Entry 6JCW (electron microscopy, 3.04 A resolution); this record covers chains A and C of the 12 polymer chains in the assembly.

== Chain A (and C) ==
Name: ketol-acid reductoisomerase
From: Saccharolobus solfataricus (strain ATCC 35092 / DSM 1617 / JCM 11322 / P2)
Notes: chain C of this document is another copy of the same molecule, construct and numbering; everything in this record applies to it too
UniProt: Q97YJ9 (ILVC2_SACS2); residue numbers follow UniProt; this construct covers 1-333
Amino-acid sequence (333 residues; each row starts with the number of its first residue):
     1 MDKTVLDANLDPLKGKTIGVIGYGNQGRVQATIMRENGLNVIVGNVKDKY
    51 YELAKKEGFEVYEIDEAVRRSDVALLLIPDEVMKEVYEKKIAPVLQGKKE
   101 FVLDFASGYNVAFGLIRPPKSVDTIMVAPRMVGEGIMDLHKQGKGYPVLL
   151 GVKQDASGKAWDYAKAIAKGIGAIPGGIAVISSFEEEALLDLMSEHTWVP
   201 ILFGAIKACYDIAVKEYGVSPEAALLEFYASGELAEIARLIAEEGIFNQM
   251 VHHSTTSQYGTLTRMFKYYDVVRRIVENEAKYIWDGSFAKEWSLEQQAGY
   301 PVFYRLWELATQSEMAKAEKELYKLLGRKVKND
Not modelled in the structure: 1-2, 329-333
Bound ions: Mg2+ near Glu227 (its only coordinating residue here)

== Interface between chain A and chain C ==
Residue-residue contacts (20):
  Lys84(A) with Ala298(C)
  Ala112(A) with Tyr304(C); Arg305(C)
  Phe113(A) with Pro301(C); Tyr304(C); Arg305(C)
  Gly114(A) with Tyr304(C)
  Arg117(A) with Tyr304(C)
  Lys153(A) with Tyr304(C), hydrogen bond
  Glu185(A) with Arg305(C)
  Trp284(A) with Arg305(C), hydrogen bond (backbone-side chain); Leu309(C)
  Asp285(A) with Val302(C); Arg305(C)
  Gly286(A) with Val302(C)
  Lys290(A) with Glu295(C); Pro301(C)
  Ser293(A) with Ala298(C)
  Leu294(A) with Leu294(C)
  Gln297(A) with Gln297(C), hydrogen bond (side chain-backbone)
Other interface residues (no listed pair), chain A (17 interface residues in all): Val111, Leu115, Ala289
Other interface residues (no listed pair), chain C (13 interface residues in all): Glu291, Gly299, Tyr300, Glu308

== Summary ==
Chain A and chain C form an interface of 17 and 13 residues respectively; the contacts include 3 hydrogen
bonds. Polar pairs include Lys153(A)-Tyr304(C), Trp284(A)-Arg305(C) and Gln297(A)-Gln297(C).
Chain A and chain C are both ketol-acid reductoisomerase (Saccharolobus solfataricus (strain ATCC 35092 / DSM
1617 / JCM 11322 / P2)); the structure, Cryo-EM Structure of Sulfolobus solfataricus ketol-acid
reductoisomerase (Sso-KARI) with Mg2+ at pH8.5, was determined by electron microscopy (same publication as
6JD2, 6JCV, 6JCZ and 6JD1).
